Entry 7M0E (X-ray diffraction, 2.25 A resolution); this record covers chains A and G of the 4 polymer chains in the assembly.

# Chain A
Molecule: DNA polymerase lambda
From: Homo sapiens
Notes: EC 2.7.7.7, 4.2.99.-
UniProtKB: Q9UGP5 (DPOLL_HUMAN); residue numbers follow UniProt; this construct covers 232-575
Sequence (348 residues; each row starts with the number of its first residue):
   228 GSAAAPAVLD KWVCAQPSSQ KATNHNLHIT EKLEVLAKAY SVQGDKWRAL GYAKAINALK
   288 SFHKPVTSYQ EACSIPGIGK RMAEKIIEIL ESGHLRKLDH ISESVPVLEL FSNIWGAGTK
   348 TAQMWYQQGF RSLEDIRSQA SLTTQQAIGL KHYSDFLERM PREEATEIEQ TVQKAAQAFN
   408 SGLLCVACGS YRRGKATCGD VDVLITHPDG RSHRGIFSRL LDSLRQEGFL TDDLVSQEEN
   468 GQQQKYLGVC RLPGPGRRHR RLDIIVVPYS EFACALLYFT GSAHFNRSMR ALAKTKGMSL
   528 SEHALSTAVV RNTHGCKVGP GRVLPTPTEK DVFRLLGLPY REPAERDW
Unresolved in the structure: 228-237, 536-547
Sequence notes: expression tag (228-231)
Ion coordination: Na+: Ser-339, Ile-341, Ala-344 (shared with 1 residue of chain F); Mg2+: Asp-427, Asp-429 (together with DUP)
Ligand contacts: DUP (2'-deoxyuridine 5'-alpha,beta-imido-triphosphate): Arg-386, Gly-416, Ser-417, Arg-420, Thr-424, Cys-425, Gly-426, Asp-427, Asp-429, Tyr-505, Phe-506, Thr-507, Gly-508, Ser-509, Ala-510, Asn-513
What the authors report for this chain:
  - binding site for the 7-nt DNA strand (chain G): Arg-514, Arg-517, Lys-521, Glu-529, His-530
  - contacts within the chain: Arg-517/Glu-529, Asn-467/His-530
  - binding site for the 6-nt DNA strand: Glu-465, Lys-472
  - conformationally variable residues: Gln-464 to Glu-465
  - mutagenesis - R538A, H541A, K544A: decreased catalytic activity on blunt-end DSB
  - mutagenesis - H541A/K544A: decreased catalytic activity on blunt end
  - mutagenesis - K544A: unchanged catalytic activity on complementary DSB

# Chain G
Molecule: 7-nt DNA strand
Sequence (7 nucleotides; each row starts with the number of its first residue):
     1 CGGCAGC

# Chain A / chain G interface
Pairs across the interface (17):
  Trp-274(A) with DC4(G), stacking on the base; DA5(G), phosphate contact
  Leu-277(A) with DC4(G), base contact
  Asn-467(A) with DC7(G), hydrogen bond to the phosphate
  Tyr-505(A) with DG6(G), base contact
  Arg-514(A) with DA5(G), salt bridge to the phosphate
  Arg-517(A) with DA5(G), hydrogen bond to the base; DG6(G), hydrogen bond to the sugar
  Ala-518(A) with DA5(G), sugar contact
  Lys-521(A) with DC4(G), salt bridge to the phosphate; DG6(G), salt bridge to the phosphate
  Leu-527(A) with DG6(G), sugar contact
  Ser-528(A) with DG6(G), phosphate contact; DC7(G), phosphate contact
  Glu-529(A) with DG6(G), hydrogen bond to the base; DC7(G), phosphate contact
  His-530(A) with DC7(G), hydrogen bond to the phosphate
Interface residues without a listed pair, chain A (13 interface residues in all): Ser-526

# Summary
13 residues of chain A and 4 residues of chain G are in contact, with 5 hydrogen bonds, 3 salt bridges and 1
aromatic stacking contact. Polar contacts include Arg-517(A)/DA5(G), Glu-529(A)/DG6(G) and Arg-517(A)/DG6(G).
From the paper: a binding site for the 7-nt DNA strand (chain G) at Arg-514(A), Arg-517(A) and Lys-521(A)
among others; R538A, H541A and K544A of chain A reduce catalytic activity on blunt-end DSB.
Here chain A is DNA polymerase lambda (Homo sapiens) and chain G is a 7-nt DNA strand. Entry 7M0E
(Pre-catalytic synaptic complex of DNA Polymerase Lambda with gapped DSB substrate and incoming dUMPNPP) was
determined by X-ray diffraction, deposited together with 7M07, 7M09, 7M0A, 7M0B and 7M0D.
